PDB entry 7Y24 | electron microscopy, 3.25 A resolution | chains A and S of the 6 polymer chains in the assembly

[Chain A]
Protein: Guanine nucleotide-binding protein G(o) subunit alpha
Organism: Homo sapiens
UniProt: P09471 (GNAO_HUMAN); the construct has insertions or renumbered stretches relative to UniProt, so the offset changes along the chain: 5-54 = UniProt 5-54; 171-173 = UniProt 55-57; 182-231 = UniProt 182-231; 242-354 = UniProt 242-354
Amino-acid sequence (224 residues; numbered 5 to 354; 126 numbers in that range are skipped by the numbering (no residue carries them; nothing is unmodelled there); the number before each row is that of its first residue):
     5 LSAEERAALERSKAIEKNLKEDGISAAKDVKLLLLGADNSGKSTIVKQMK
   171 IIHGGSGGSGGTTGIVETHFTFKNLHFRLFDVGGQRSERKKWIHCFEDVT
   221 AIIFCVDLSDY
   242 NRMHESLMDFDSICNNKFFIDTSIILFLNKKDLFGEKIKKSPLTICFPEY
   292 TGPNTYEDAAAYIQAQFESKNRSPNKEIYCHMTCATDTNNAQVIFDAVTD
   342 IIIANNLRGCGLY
Disordered / not traced: 171-182
Sequence notes: engineered mutation Asp42 (Gly in P09471), Asn43 (Glu in P09471), Asp227 (Ala in P09471), Asp230 (Gly in P09471), Asp250 (Leu in P09471), Ala332 (Ile in P09471), Ile335 (Val in P09471); linker (174-181)
Swiss-Prot annotation at these positions:
  - region: Lys35 to Ala41, Ser44 to Thr48 (G1 motif), Phe197 to Arg206 (G3 motif), Ile266 to Asp273 (G4 motif), Thr324 to Thr329 (G5 motif)
  - binding site (GTP): Lys46, Ser47, Thr48, Asn270, Asp273, Cys325
  - binding site (Mg(2+)): Ser47, Thr182
  - modified residue: Gln205 (5-glutamyl histamine), Cys351 (ADP-ribosylcysteine)
  - lipidation: Cys351 (S-palmitoyl cysteine)

[Chain S]
Protein: single Fab chain (svFv16)
Organism: Homo sapiens
Notes: antibody fragment or engineered binder
Amino-acid sequence (246 residues; each row starts with the number of its first residue; note: 3 numbers in that range are skipped by the numbering (no residue carries them; nothing is unmodelled there); a row labelled like 120A-120O holds insertion residues (120A, then the next letters in order)):
     2 VQLVESGGGLVQPGGSRKLSCSASGFAFSSFGMHWVRQAPEKGLEWVAYI
    52 SSGSGTIYYADTVKGRFTISRDDPKNTLFLQMTSLRSEDTAMYYCVRSIY
   102 YYGSSPFDFWGQGTTLTVS
120A-120O SGGGGSGGGGSGGGG
   124 SDIVMTQATSSVPVTPGESVSISCRSSKSLLHSNGNTYLYWFLQRPGQSP
   174 QLLIYRMSNLASGVPDRFSGSGSGTAFTLTISRLEAEDVGVYYCMQHLEY
   224 PLTFGAGTKLEL
Disordered / not traced: 120A-120O
Disulfides: Cys147-Cys217

[Chain A / chain S interface]
Pairs across the interface (20):
  Leu5(A) - His155(S)
  Ser6(A) - His155(S)
  Ser6(A) - Tyr161(S)  hydrogen bond
  Ser6(A) - Leu221(S)
  Ala7(A) - His220(S)
  Glu8(A) - Tyr101(S)
  Glu8(A) - Pro107(S)
  Glu8(A) - Tyr161(S)
  Glu8(A) - Tyr163(S)  hydrogen bond
  Glu9(A) - Asn157(S)  hydrogen bond
  Glu9(A) - Tyr161(S)  hydrogen bond
  Arg10(A) - Glu222(S)  salt bridge
  Ala11(A) - Tyr101(S)  hydrophobic
  Glu14(A) - Ser52(S)  hydrogen bond
  Glu14(A) - Ser53(S)
  Glu14(A) - Gly56(S)
  Glu14(A) - Thr57(S)
  Arg15(A) - Ile100(S)
  Arg15(A) - Tyr101(S)
  Arg15(A) - Tyr102(S)
Other interface residues (no listed pair), chain A (10 interface residues in all): Ala12
Other interface residues (no listed pair), chain S (17 interface residues in all): Asn159, Arg179

[In short]
Chain A and chain S form an interface of 10 and 17 residues respectively; the contacts include 5 hydrogen
bonds and 1 salt bridge. Polar contacts include Arg10(A)-Glu222(S), Ser6(A)-Tyr161(S) and Glu8(A)-Tyr163(S).
Chain A is Guanine nucleotide-binding protein G(o) subunit alpha and chain S is single Fab chain (svFv16),
both from Homo sapiens; the structure, Cryo-EM structure of the octreotide-bound SSTR2-miniGo-scFv16 complex,
was determined by electron microscopy together with 7Y26 and 7Y27 from the same study.
